Entry 8V48 (electron microscopy, 3.68 A resolution); this record covers chains C and G of the 9 polymer chains in the assembly.

== Chain C ==
Name: AriA antitoxin
From: Escherichia coli B185
UniProtKB: D6IC77 (D6IC77_ECOLX); numbering as in UniProt (aligned over 2-464)
Sequence (464 residues; numbered 1 to 464; the number before each row is that of its first residue):
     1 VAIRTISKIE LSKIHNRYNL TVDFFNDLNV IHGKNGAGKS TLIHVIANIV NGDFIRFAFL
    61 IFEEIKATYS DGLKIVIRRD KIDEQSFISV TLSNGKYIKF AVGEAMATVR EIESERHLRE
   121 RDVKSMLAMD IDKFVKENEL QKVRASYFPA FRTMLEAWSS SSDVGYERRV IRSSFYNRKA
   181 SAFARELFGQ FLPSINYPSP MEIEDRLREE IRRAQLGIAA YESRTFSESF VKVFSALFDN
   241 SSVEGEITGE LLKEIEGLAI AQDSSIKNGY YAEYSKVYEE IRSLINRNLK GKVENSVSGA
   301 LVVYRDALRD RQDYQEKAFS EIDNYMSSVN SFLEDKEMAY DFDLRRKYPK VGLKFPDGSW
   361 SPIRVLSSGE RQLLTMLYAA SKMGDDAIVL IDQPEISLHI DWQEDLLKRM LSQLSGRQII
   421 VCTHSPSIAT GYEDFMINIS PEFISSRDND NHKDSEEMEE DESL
Not modelled in the structure: 1-2, 115-122, 163-171, 237-247, 289-294, 447-464
Differences from the reference sequence: expression tag (1); engineered mutation Gln393 (Glu in D6IC77)
Ligand contacts:
  - ATP (adenosine-5'-triphosphate), molecule 1: His15, Arg17, Tyr18, Lys34, Asn35, Gly36, Ala37, Gly38, Lys39, Ser40, Thr41, His424
  - ATP, molecule 2: Val365, Leu366, Ser367, Ser368, Gly369, Glu370, Ser397
From the paper describing this entry:
  - mutagenesis - K39I, D392A: decreased catalytic activity

== Chain G ==
Name: AriB
From: Escherichia coli B185
UniProtKB: D6IC76 (D6IC76_ECOLX); residues 1-308 here = UniProt positions 1-308
Sequence (308 residues; each row starts with the number of its first residue):
     1 MSSCAYTIDS YITLLTMSSK KRLLVEGRHD RSHLYQLIYK FNPASKVKID TAQDIKASDK
    61 AMSKNNRLKI ETIHSKVKGK DNISFLCDRA FREFAFNDQI EDLLNSHYCD DSLYWTLGHS
   121 LENYFFNPSI IIDAFQFLSP SEYKYKAIEL FSELISSSFA VLAAVSLAAK DIDKAGLPAA
   181 LIDWKDIVIN DGTIKLIRRD SYDIDSACVD SFFNAFDAVL PRVIASDVGI CSRVVRGHTG
   241 ILLLQKLFSA CLYYVGREDD ALQADSSANY FCNLSELSLT TALAESWVRK IGVLEDVYFP
   301 DSLLKNIE
Not modelled in the structure: 1-2, 308
Differences from the reference sequence: engineered mutation Ala90 (Glu in D6IC76)
From the paper describing this entry:
  - catalytic residues: Arg28 (by similarity / conservation)

== Chain C / chain G interface ==
Contacting residue pairs - 24 pairs, chain C then chain G:
  His32(C) - Cys4(G)
  His399(C) - Met17(G)
  Ile400(C) - Tyr6(G)
  Ile400(C) - Leu14(G)  hydrophobic
  Asp401(C) - Ser18(G)  hydrogen bond
  Asp401(C) - Ser19(G)  hydrogen bond
  Asp401(C) - Lys20(G)  hydrogen bond (backbone-side chain)
  Glu404(C) - Lys20(G)  salt bridge
  Glu404(C) - Arg22(G)  salt bridge
  Glu404(C) - Lys48(G)
  Asp405(C) - Lys20(G)  salt bridge
  His424(C) - Cys4(G)  hydrogen bond (backbone-side chain)
  Ser425(C) - Cys4(G)
  Ser425(C) - Tyr6(G)  hydrogen bond
  Pro426(C) - Cys4(G)
  Pro426(C) - Ala5(G)  hydrophobic
  Pro426(C) - Tyr6(G)
  Ser427(C) - Tyr6(G)  hydrogen bond
  Thr430(C) - Arg31(G)  hydrogen bond
  Thr430(C) - Lys48(G)
  Glu433(C) - Arg28(G)  salt bridge
  Glu433(C) - Arg31(G)  salt bridge
  Glu433(C) - Asp54(G)
  Asp434(C) - Arg28(G)  salt bridge
Also at the interface, not in a pair above, chain C (15 interface residues in all): Gly431, Met436
Also at the interface, not in a pair above, chain G (14 interface residues in all): Ser3

== Summary ==
15 residues of chain C face 14 of chain G across their interface; the contacts include 7 hydrogen bonds and 6
salt bridges. Among the polar pairs are Glu404(C)-Lys20(G), Glu404(C)-Arg22(G) and Asp405(C)-Lys20(G). Chain C
binds ATP. The paper reports the catalytic residue Arg28(G); K39I and D392A of chain C reduce catalytic
activity.
Chain C is AriA antitoxin and chain G is AriB, both from Escherichia coli B185; the structure, CryoEM
structure of AriA-AriB complex (Form III), was determined by electron microscopy together with 8V45, 8V46,
8V47 and 8V49 from the same study.
